PDB entry 8IP2 | X-ray diffraction, 1.81 A resolution | chain A

# Chain A
Molecule: Glucans biosynthesis protein G
Source organism: Escherichia coli (strain K12)
UniProtKB: P33136 (OPGG_ECOLI); residues 1-511 here = UniProt positions 1-511
Chain sequence (519 residues; each row starts with the number of its first residue):
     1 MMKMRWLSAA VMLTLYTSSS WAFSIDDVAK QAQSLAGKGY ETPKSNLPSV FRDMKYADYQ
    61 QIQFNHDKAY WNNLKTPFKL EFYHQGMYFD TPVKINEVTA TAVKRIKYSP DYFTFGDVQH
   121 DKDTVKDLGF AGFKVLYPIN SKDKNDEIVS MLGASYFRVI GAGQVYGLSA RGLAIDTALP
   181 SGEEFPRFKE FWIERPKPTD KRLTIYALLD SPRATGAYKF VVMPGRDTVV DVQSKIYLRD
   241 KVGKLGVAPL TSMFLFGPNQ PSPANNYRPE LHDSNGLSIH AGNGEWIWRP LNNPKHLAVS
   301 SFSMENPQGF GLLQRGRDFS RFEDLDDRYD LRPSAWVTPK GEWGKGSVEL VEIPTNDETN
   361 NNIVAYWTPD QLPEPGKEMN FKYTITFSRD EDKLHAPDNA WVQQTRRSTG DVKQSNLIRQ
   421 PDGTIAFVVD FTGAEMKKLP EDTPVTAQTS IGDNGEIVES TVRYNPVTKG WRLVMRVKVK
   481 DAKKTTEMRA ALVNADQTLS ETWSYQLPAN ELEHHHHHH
Unresolved in the structure: 1-21, 117-126, 496-497, 512-519
Construct notes: engineered mutation Asn361 (Asp in P33136); expression tag (512-519)
Reported in the primary citation:
  - binding site for beta-D-glucopyranose: Tyr56

# Summary
From the paper: a binding site for beta-D-glucopyranose at Tyr56.
Chain A is Glucans biosynthesis protein G (Escherichia coli (strain K12)); the structure, Escherichia coli
OpgG mutant-D361N with beta-1,2-glucan, was determined by X-ray diffraction together with 8IOX and 8IP1 from
the same study.
